PDB entry 9E99 | electron microscopy, 2.45 A resolution | chains A and J of the 12 polymer chains in the assembly

[Chain A]
Name: Major capsid protein
Organism: Escherichia phage N4
UniProt: Q859Q5 (CAPSD_BPN4); residue numbers follow UniProt; this construct covers 1-401
Chain sequence (401 residues; each row starts with the number of its first residue):
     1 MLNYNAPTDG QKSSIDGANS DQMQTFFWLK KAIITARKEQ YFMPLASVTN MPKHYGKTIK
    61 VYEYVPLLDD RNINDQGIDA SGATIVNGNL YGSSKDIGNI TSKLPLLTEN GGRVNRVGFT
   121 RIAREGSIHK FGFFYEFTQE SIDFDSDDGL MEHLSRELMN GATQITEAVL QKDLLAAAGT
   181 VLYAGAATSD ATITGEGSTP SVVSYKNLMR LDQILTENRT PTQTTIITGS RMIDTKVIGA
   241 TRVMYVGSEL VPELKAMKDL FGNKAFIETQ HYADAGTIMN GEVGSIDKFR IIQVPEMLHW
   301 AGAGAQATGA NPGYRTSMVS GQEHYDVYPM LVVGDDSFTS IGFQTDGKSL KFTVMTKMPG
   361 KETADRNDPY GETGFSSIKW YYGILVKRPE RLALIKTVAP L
Disordered / not traced: 227-234
From the paper describing this entry:
  - conformationally variable residues (order/disorder transition): Gln223 to Arg242
  - self-association interface (contacts with another copy of this molecule): Met358 to Thr373

[Chain J]
Name: 32 kDa protein
Organism: Escherichia phage N4
UniProt: A0MZA7 (A0MZA7_BPN4); numbering as in UniProt (aligned over 1-279)
Chain sequence (279 residues; row label = number of the first residue in the row):
     1 MPVLKVMFHK DTNVATVLDA SGSLSDGSVE VGTFHHPDET YPDSVTIYHG VRDLLYKRSA
    61 KDPSQTASYP NNIINMQVIS IDMKATPRLI LGTALPRVIS TIEGKDVTWH VDVAGGKAPL
   121 TYKWQFKANT VGAAFADIDS GENPTAKTAT LINHAVTAES AGTYKVIVTD ANGTTIESSS
   181 LLVVGVQEPP EVASIVAYPS PLALSVADDI TDGKTVKFSS LPAGSLIGTL SIKTQPDSGK
   241 ATAEISGNVL TVKPVAAGDT TVVVTNGTKE VTVTVNVTE
Disordered / not traced: 1

[How chain A and chain J interact]
Pairs across the interface (30; chain A residue first):
  Arg71(A) - Ile102(J)
  Ile73(A) - Gly185(J)
  Ile73(A) - Val186(J)
  Glu136(A) - Gln77(J)  hydrogen bond
  Lys172(A) - Gly92(J)  hydrogen bond (side chain-backbone)
  Lys172(A) - Thr93(J)  hydrogen bond
  Asp173(A) - Thr93(J)
  Ala176(A) - Thr93(J)
  Ala176(A) - His110(J)
  Ala176(A) - Asp112(J)
  Ala178(A) - His110(J)
  Val181(A) - Thr108(J)
  Val181(A) - His110(J)
  Tyr183(A) - Thr150(J)
  Tyr183(A) - Ile152(J)
  Thr188(A) - Pro144(J)
  Thr188(A) - Thr145(J)
  Ser189(A) - Pro144(J)
  Ser189(A) - Thr145(J)
  Ser189(A) - Thr148(J)
  Asp190(A) - Thr150(J)  hydrogen bond
  Trp300(A) - Asp112(J)
  Ser320(A) - Ala118(J)
  Ser320(A) - Pro119(J)
  Arg366(A) - Tyr69(J)
  Arg366(A) - Pro70(J)
  Arg366(A) - Ile74(J)
  Asn367(A) - Asn75(J)
  Thr373(A) - Gln77(J)
  Lys396(A) - Thr150(J)  hydrogen bond
Other interface residues (no listed pair), chain A (24 interface residues in all): Asp70, Val86, Glu125, Gly179, Ala191, Val319
Other interface residues (no listed pair), chain J (22 interface residues in all): Arg97, Gln187

[Overview]
24 residues of chain A and 22 residues of chain J are in contact, with 5 hydrogen bonds. Polar contacts
include Glu136(A)-Gln77(J), Lys172(A)-Gly92(J) and Lys172(A)-Thr93(J). From the paper: conformational
variability at Gln223(A); a self-association interface involving Met358(A).
Chain A is Major capsid protein and chain J is 32 kDa protein, both from Escherichia phage N4; the structure,
Cryo-EM reconstruction of Escherichia phage N4 capsid, was determined by electron microscopy.
